2C7C - chains Q and R of the 21 polymer chains in the assembly; structure by electron microscopy, 7.70 A resolution (low resolution: residue-level contacts below are approximate; hydrogen-bond / salt-bridge calls are withheld).

# Chain Q (and R)
Name: 10 kDa chaperonin molecule: groes, protein CPN10, groes protein
From: Escherichia coli
Notes: chain R of this document is another copy of the same molecule, construct and numbering; everything in this record applies to it too
UniProt: P0A6F9 (CH10_ECOLI); residues 1-97 here = UniProt positions 1-97
Chain sequence (97 residues; each row starts with the number of its first residue):
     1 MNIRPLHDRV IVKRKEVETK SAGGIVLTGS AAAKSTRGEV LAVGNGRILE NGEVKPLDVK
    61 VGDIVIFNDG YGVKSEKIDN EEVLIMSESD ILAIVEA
Not modelled in the structure: 1-2, 96-97
Swiss-Prot annotation at these positions:
  - modified residue: K34 (N6-succinyllysine)

# Chain Q / chain R interface
Contacting residue pairs (33):
  I3(Q) with I66(R); I94(R); V95(R)
  R4(Q) with A93(R); I94(R); V95(R)
  P5(Q) with L92(R); A93(R)
  L6(Q) with D58(R); V59(R); E88(R); I91(R); L92(R); A93(R)
  H7(Q) with D58(R); E88(R)
  R9(Q) with S89(R); I91(R); L92(R)
  N45(Q) with D58(R)
  I48(Q) with D58(R)
  L49(Q) with E50(R)
  E50(Q) with E50(R)
  N51(Q) with E50(R); G52(R); K55(R)
  K74(Q) with N68(R); L92(R)
  E76(Q) with T36(R); R37(R); I66(R)
  N80(Q) with A22(R)
  I85(Q) with L92(R)
Other interface residues (no listed pair), chain Q (17 interface residues in all): I11, K77

# In short
The chain Q/chain R interface involves 17 residues from each chain.
Chain Q and chain R are both 10 kDa chaperonin molecule: groes, protein CPN10, groes protein (Escherichia
coli); the structure, Fitted coordinates for groel-ATP7-groes cryo-EM complex (emd-1180), was determined by
electron microscopy (same publication as 2C7D).
